Entry 1HBX (X-ray diffraction, 3.15 A resolution); this record covers chains A and W of the 5 polymer chains in the assembly.

[Chain A]
Molecule: Serum response factor
Organism: Homo sapiens
Notes: fragment: core residues 132-223
Reference sequence: P11831 (SRF_HUMAN); residues 132-223 here = UniProt positions 132-223
Chain sequence (92 residues; numbered 132 to 223; the number before each row is that of its first residue):
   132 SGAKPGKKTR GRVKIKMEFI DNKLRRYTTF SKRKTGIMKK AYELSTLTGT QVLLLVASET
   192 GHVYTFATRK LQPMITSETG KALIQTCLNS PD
Unresolved in the structure: 132-136
Swiss-Prot annotation at these positions:
  - DNA-binding region: Gly133 to Pro222
What the authors report for this chain:
  - binding site for the 26-nt DNA strand: Lys139
  - conformationally variable residues (order/disorder transition, side-chain flip): Gly137 to Lys139, Tyr158, His193, Leu219 to Asp223
  - binding site for the 26-nt DNA strand: Thr191
  - binding site for the 26-nt DNA strand (chain W): Lys139, Thr191

[Chain W]
Molecule: 26-nt DNA strand
Notes: fragment: sre specific dna
Sequence (26 nucleotides; row label = number of the first residue in the row; note: 1 number in that range is skipped by the numbering (no residue carries it; nothing is unmodelled there); numbers below 1 keep their minus sign (DC-17 is residue -17)):
   -17 CACACCGGAA GTCCTAA
     1 TTAGGCCAT

[Chain A / chain W interface]
Contacting residue pairs - 22 pairs, chain A then chain W:
  Lys138(A) - DT-3(W)  phosphate contact
  Lys139(A) - DT-3(W)  hydrogen bond to the phosphate
  Thr140(A) - DC-4(W)  sugar contact
  Thr140(A) - DT-3(W)  phosphate contact
  Arg141(A) - DA-2(W)  sugar contact
  Gly142(A) - DC-4(W)  base contact
  Gly142(A) - DT-3(W)  sugar contact
  Gly142(A) - DA-2(W)  sugar contact
  Arg143(A) - DT-3(W)  hydrogen bond to the base
  Arg143(A) - DA-2(W)  hydrogen bond to the sugar
  Arg143(A) - DA-1(W)  hydrogen bond to the base
  Arg143(A) - DT1(W)  hydrogen bond to the sugar
  Lys145(A) - DA-1(W)  phosphate contact
  Lys145(A) - DT1(W)  salt bridge to the phosphate
  Tyr158(A) - DG-10(W)  sugar contact
  Tyr158(A) - DA-9(W)  hydrogen bond to the phosphate
  Lys163(A) - DT-6(W)  base contact
  Lys165(A) - DA-8(W)  salt bridge to the phosphate
  Lys171(A) - DT2(W)  phosphate contact
  Lys171(A) - DA3(W)  salt bridge to the phosphate
  Thr191(A) - DA-9(W)  hydrogen bond to the phosphate
  Tyr195(A) - DA-8(W)  phosphate contact
Other interface residues (no listed pair), chain A (15 interface residues in all): Thr166, Leu178
Other interface residues (no listed pair), chain W (14 interface residues in all): DG-7, DC-5, DG4

[Summary]
15 residues of chain A face 14 of chain W across their interface, with 7 hydrogen bonds and 3 salt bridges.
Among the polar pairs are Arg143(A)-DT-3(W), Arg143(A)-DA-1(W) and Arg143(A)-DA-2(W). From the paper: a
binding site for the 26-nt DNA strand at Lys139(A) and Thr191(A); a binding site for the 26-nt DNA strand
(chain W) at Lys139(A) and Thr191(A).
Chain A is Serum response factor (Homo sapiens) and chain W is a 26-nt DNA strand; the structure, Ternary
Complex of SAP-1 and SRF with specific SRE DNA, was determined by X-ray diffraction.
